7M58 - chains B and C of the 3 polymer chains in the assembly; structure by X-ray diffraction, 2.45 A resolution.

# Chain B (and C)
Molecule: Tautomerase_3 domain-containing protein
Organism: Corynebacterium halotolerans YIM 70093
Notes: chain C of this document is another copy of the same molecule, construct and numbering; everything in this record applies to it too
Reference sequence: M1NLA4 (M1NLA4_9CORY); residues 1-144 here correspond to UniProt positions 2-145 (UniProt number = residue number + 1)
Sequence (144 residues; numbered 1 to 144; the number before each row is that of its first residue):
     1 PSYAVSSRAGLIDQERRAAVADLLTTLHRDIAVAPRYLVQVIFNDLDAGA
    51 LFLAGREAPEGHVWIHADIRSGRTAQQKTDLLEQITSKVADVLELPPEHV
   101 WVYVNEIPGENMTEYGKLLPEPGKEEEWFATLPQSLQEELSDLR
Unresolved in the structure: 144

# Chain B / chain C interface
Pairs across the interface - 65 pairs, chain B then chain C:
  Pro-1(B) with Tyr-103(C)
  Ser-2(B) with Trp-64(C); Tyr-103(C)
  Gln-14(B) with Gly-49(C), hydrogen bond (side chain-backbone); Phe-52(C); Glu-57(C)
  Arg-17(B) with Asp-47(C), salt bridge; Gly-49(C); Ala-50(C)
  Ala-18(B) with Phe-52(C), hydrophobic
  Ala-21(B) with Phe-52(C), hydrophobic
  Thr-25(B) with Gly-55(C)
  Arg-36(B) with Ala-54(C)
  Tyr-37(B) with Ala-54(C), hydrophobic; Trp-101(C)
  Leu-38(B) with Trp-101(C)
  Val-39(B) with Phe-52(C); Leu-53(C); Ala-54(C), hydrogen bond (backbone-backbone)
  Gln-40(B) with Phe-52(C); Leu-53(C); His-62(C), hydrogen bond; Trp-64(C); Trp-101(C)
  Val-41(B) with Ala-50(C); Leu-51(C); Phe-52(C), hydrogen bond (backbone-backbone)
  Ile-42(B) with Leu-46(C), hydrophobic; Ala-50(C); Leu-51(C), hydrophobic; Trp-64(C), hydrophobic
  Phe-43(B) with Leu-46(C); Ala-50(C), hydrogen bond (backbone-backbone); Phe-52(C), hydrophobic
  Asn-44(B) with Leu-46(C)
  Asp-45(B) with Asp-47(C)
  Asp-68(B) with Trp-64(C); His-66(C), salt bridge; Tyr-103(C)
  Asn-105(B) with Asn-105(C), hydrogen bond
  Ile-107(B) with Val-104(C); Asn-105(C)
  Glu-110(B) with Leu-82(C)
  Asn-111(B) with Leu-82(C); Val-102(C); Tyr-103(C); Val-104(C), hydrogen bond (backbone-backbone); Glu-106(C), hydrogen bond
  Met-112(B) with Val-102(C); Tyr-103(C)
  Thr-113(B) with Leu-82(C); Thr-86(C), hydrogen bond; Val-100(C); Trp-101(C); Val-102(C), hydrogen bond (backbone-backbone)
  Glu-114(B) with Trp-101(C); Tyr-103(C), hydrogen bond
  Tyr-115(B) with Glu-98(C); Trp-101(C)
  Gly-116(B) with Thr-86(C); Pro-97(C); Glu-98(C)
  Lys-117(B) with Glu-98(C), salt bridge
  Leu-118(B) with Thr-79(C); Leu-82(C), hydrophobic
Interface residues without a listed pair, chain B (32 interface residues in all): Asp-22, Leu-136, Leu-143
Interface residues without a listed pair, chain C (28 interface residues in all): Ser-6, Lys-78, Glu-83

# Overview
The interface between chain B and chain C involves 32 residues on one side and 28 on the other, with 11
hydrogen bonds and 3 salt bridges. Among the polar pairs are Arg-17(B)/Asp-47(C), Asp-68(B)/His-66(C) and
Lys-117(B)/Glu-98(C).
Both chains are Tautomerase_3 domain-containing protein (Corynebacterium halotolerans YIM 70093). Entry 7M58
(Crystal structure of N1, a member of cis-3-chloroacrylic acid dehalogenase (cis-CaaD) family) was determined
by X-ray diffraction (same publication as 7M59).
